Entry 5L5I (X-ray diffraction, 2.90 A resolution); this record covers chains F and G of the 28 polymer chains in the assembly.

[Chain F]
Protein: Probable proteasome subunit alpha type-7
Source organism: Saccharomyces cerevisiae (strain ATCC 204508 / S288c)
Notes: EC 3.4.25.1
UniProtKB: P21242 (PSA7_YEAST); residues -3 to 284 here correspond to UniProt positions 1-288 (UniProt number = residue number + 4)
Sequence (288 residues; row label = number of the first residue in the row; numbers below 1 keep their minus sign (Met-3 is residue -3)):
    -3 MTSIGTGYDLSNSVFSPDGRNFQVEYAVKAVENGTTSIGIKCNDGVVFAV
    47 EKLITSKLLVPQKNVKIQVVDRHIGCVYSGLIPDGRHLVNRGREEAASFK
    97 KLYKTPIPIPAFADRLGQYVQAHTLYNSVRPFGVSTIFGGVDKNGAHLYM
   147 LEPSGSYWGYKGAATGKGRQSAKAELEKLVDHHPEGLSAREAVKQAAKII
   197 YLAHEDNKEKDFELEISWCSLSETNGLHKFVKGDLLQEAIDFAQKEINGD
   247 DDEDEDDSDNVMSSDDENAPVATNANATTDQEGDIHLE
Unresolved in the structure: -3 to 1, 245-284
UniProt features mapped onto this chain:
  - modified residue: Thr-2 (N-acetylthreonine)

[Chain G]
Protein: Proteasome subunit alpha type-1
Source organism: Saccharomyces cerevisiae (strain ATCC 204508 / S288c)
Notes: EC 3.4.25.1
UniProtKB: P21243 (PSA1_YEAST); residues -8 to 243 here correspond to UniProt positions 1-252 (UniProt number = residue number + 9)
Sequence (252 residues; numbered -8 to 243; the number before each row is that of its first residue; numbers below 1 keep their minus sign (Met-8 is residue -8)):
    -8 MSGAAAASAAGYDRHITIFSPEGRLYQVEYAFKATNQTNINSLAVRGKDC
    42 TVVISQKKVPDKLLDPTTVSYIFCISRTIGMVVNGPIPDARNAALRAKAE
    92 AAEFRYKYGYDMPCDVLAKRMANLSQIYTQRAYMRPLGVILTFVSVDEEL
   142 GPSIYKTDPAGYYVGYKATATGPKQQEITTNLENHFKKSKIDHINEESWE
   192 KVVEFAITHMIDALGTEFSKNDLEVGVATKDKFFTLSAENIEERLVAIAE
   242 QD
Unresolved in the structure: -8 to 1, 243
Ion coordination: Mg2+: Thr8, Arg122, Met125

[Chain F / chain G interface]
Contacting residue pairs (60; chain F residue first):
  Thr2(F) with His6(G)
  Gly3(F) with His6(G)
  Tyr4(F) with Arg5(G); His6(G); Tyr21(G)
  Ser9(F) with Arg126(G)
  Val10(F) with His6(G); Gln18(G)
  Phe11(F) with Gln18(G), hydrogen bond (backbone-side chain); Tyr21(G); Ala22(G), hydrophobic; Arg126(G); Pro127(G)
  Ser12(F) with Tyr21(G)
  Pro13(F) with Tyr21(G), hydrophobic; Lys24(G), hydrogen bond (backbone-side chain)
  Asp14(F) with Lys24(G)
  Gly15(F) with Tyr21(G); Ala25(G)
  Lys37(F) with Asp56(G), salt bridge
  Asp110(F) with Arg82(G)
  Gln114(F) with Arg82(G), hydrogen bond (side chain-backbone); Asn83(G); Leu86(G)
  Gln117(F) with Pro79(G); Asp80(G); Asn83(G), hydrogen bond; Arg126(G), hydrogen bond
  Thr120(F) with Arg126(G), hydrogen bond (backbone-side chain)
  Leu121(F) with Tyr124(G); Arg126(G)
  Tyr122(F) with Tyr124(G); Met125(G), hydrophobic
  Ser150(F) with Pro79(G)
  Gly151(F) with Pro79(G)
  Ser152(F) with Ile78(G); Pro79(G)
  Tyr153(F) with Arg82(G), hydrogen bond (backbone-side chain)
  Trp154(F) with Leu55(G), hydrophobic; Thr59(G); Val60(G), hydrophobic; Ser61(G); Tyr62(G); Ile78(G), hydrophobic; Arg82(G)
  Gly155(F) with Leu55(G); Asp56(G), hydrogen bond (backbone-backbone); Thr59(G), hydrogen bond (backbone-side chain)
  Tyr156(F) with Leu54(G); Leu55(G); Asp56(G)
  Lys157(F) with Lys53(G); Leu54(G), hydrogen bond (backbone-backbone); Leu55(G)
  Gly158(F) with Leu54(G)
  Leu172(F) with Leu54(G), hydrophobic
  Glu173(F) with Lys53(G); Leu54(G)
  Val176(F) with Leu54(G), hydrophobic
  Asp177(F) with Lys53(G), salt bridge
Also at the interface, not in a pair above, chain F (32 interface residues in all): Tyr145, Lys169
Also at the interface, not in a pair above, chain G (29 interface residues in all): Asp52, Pro57, Leu128, Gly129

[In short]
32 residues of chain F and 29 residues of chain G are in contact, with 10 hydrogen bonds and 2 salt bridges.
Polar contacts include Lys37(F)-Asp56(G), Asp177(F)-Lys53(G) and Phe11(F)-Gln18(G). The Mg2+ site is built by
Thr8(G), Arg122(G) and Met125(G).
Chain F is Probable proteasome subunit alpha type-7 and chain G is Proteasome subunit alpha type-1, both from
Saccharomyces cerevisiae (strain ATCC 204508 / S288c); the structure, Yeast 20S proteasome with human beta5i
(1-138) and human beta6 (97-111; 118-133) in complex with epoxyketone ..., was determined by X-ray
diffraction, deposited together with 5L52, 5L54, 5L55, 5L5A, 5L5B, 5L5D and 30 further entries.
